6L8E - chains D and H of the 8 polymer chains in the assembly; structure by X-ray diffraction, 2.35 A resolution.

[Chain D]
Molecule: YefM Antitoxin
Organism: Staphylococcus aureus subsp. aureus NCTC 8325
UniProt: Q2G285 (Q2G285_STAA8); numbering as in UniProt (aligned over 1-83)
Chain sequence (83 residues; row label = number of the first residue in the row):
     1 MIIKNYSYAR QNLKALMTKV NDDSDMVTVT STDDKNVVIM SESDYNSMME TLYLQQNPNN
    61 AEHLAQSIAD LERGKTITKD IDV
Not modelled in the structure: 56-83
What the authors report for this chain:
  - binding site for the 26-nt DNA strand: Asn5, Tyr6, Ser7, Arg10, Gln11, Lys14, Thr32
  - mutagenesis - N5A/K14A/T32A, Y6A, Y6A/S7A, S7A, R10A, R10A/Q11A, Q11A: decreased binding to the 26-nt DNA strand
  - specificity-determining residues: Arg10, Gln11
  - mutagenesis - N5A/K14A/T32A, Y6A, Y6A/S7A, S7A, R10A, R10A/Q11A, Q11A: decreased binding to promoter DNA

[Chain H]
Molecule: 26-nt DNA strand
Sequence (26 nucleotides; each row starts with the number of its first residue):
     1 CAATTGTACA AATATCTGTA CAATAA
Not modelled in the structure: 1-2, 25-26

[Interface between chain D and chain H]
Contacting residue pairs (4):
  Arg10(D) - DA8(H)  base contact
  Gln11(D) - DT7(H)  base contact
  Lys14(D) - DT5(H)  salt bridge to the phosphate
  Thr32(D) - DA14(H)  sugar contact
Other interface residues (no listed pair), chain H (5 interface residues in all): DG6

[Overview]
The interface between chain D and chain H involves 4 residues on one side and 5 on the other; the contacts
include 1 salt bridge. The salt-bridged pair is Lys14(D)-DT5(H). From the paper: a binding site for the 26-nt
DNA strand at Asn5(D), Tyr6(D) and Ser7(D) among others; N5A/K14A/T32A, Y6A and Y6A/S7A of chain D, among
others, reduce binding to the 26-nt DNA strand; 7 substitutions were tested in all.
Here chain D is YefM Antitoxin (Staphylococcus aureus subsp. aureus NCTC 8325) and chain H is a 26-nt DNA
strand. Entry 6L8E (Crystal structure of heterohexameric YoeB-YefM complex bound to 26bp-DNA) was determined
by X-ray diffraction (same publication as 7CUA and 6L8F).
